Entry 4MXV (X-ray diffraction, 3.20 A resolution); this record covers chains A and H of the 9 polymer chains in the assembly.

# Chain A
Protein: Lymphotoxin-alpha
Source organism: Homo sapiens
Reference sequence: P01374 (TNFB_HUMAN); residues 28-171 here correspond to UniProt positions 62-205 (UniProt number = residue number + 34)
Chain sequence (157 residues; each row starts with the number of its first residue):
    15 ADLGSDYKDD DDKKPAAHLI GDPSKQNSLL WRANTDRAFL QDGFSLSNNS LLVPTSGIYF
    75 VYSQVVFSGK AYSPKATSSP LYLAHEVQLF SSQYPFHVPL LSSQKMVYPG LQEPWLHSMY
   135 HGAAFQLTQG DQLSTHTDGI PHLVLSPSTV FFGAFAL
Unresolved in the structure: 15-27, 85-91
Construct notes: expression tag (15-27)
Swiss-Prot annotation at these positions:
  - glycosylation: Asn62 (N-linked (GlcNAc...) asparagine)
Reported in the primary citation:
  - conformationally variable residues (loop rearrangement): Asp50, Tyr108

# Chain H
Protein: anti-Lymphotoxin alpha antibody heavy chain
Source organism: Homo sapiens
Notes: fragment: Fab; antibody fragment or engineered binder
Chain sequence (213 residues; each row starts with the number of its first residue; note: 6 numbers in that range are skipped by the numbering (no residue carries them; nothing is unmodelled there); a row labelled like 82A-82C holds insertion residues (82A, then the next letters in order)):
     1 EVQLVESGGG LVQPGGSLRL SCAASGYTFT SYVIHWVRQA PGKGLEWVGY NN
   52A P
    53 YNAGTNYNEK FKGRFTISSD KSKNTAYLQM
82A-82C NSL
    83 RAEDTAVYYC SRPTMLPW
  100K F
   101 AYWGQGTLVT VSSASTKGPS VFPLAPS
   134 GTAALGCLVK DYFPEPVTVS WNSGALTSGV HTFPAVLQSS GLYSLSSVVT VPSSSLGTQT
   194 YICNVNHKPS NTKVDKKVEP K
Disulfide bonds: Cys22-Cys92, Cys140-Cys196

# Chain A / chain H interface
Contacting residue pairs (27):
  Asp56(A) - Met97(H)
  Asp56(A) - Trp100(H)
  Gly57(A) - Met97(H)
  Gly57(A) - Pro99(H)
  Gly57(A) - Trp100(H)
  Ser61(A) - Asn58(H)  hydrogen bond
  Asn62(A) - Glu61(H)
  Leu66(A) - Tyr50(H)
  Leu66(A) - Leu98(H)  hydrophobic
  Pro68(A) - Met97(H)
  Pro68(A) - Leu98(H)  hydrogen bond (backbone-backbone)
  Thr69(A) - Thr96(H)
  Thr69(A) - Met97(H)
  Ser70(A) - Ser31(H)  hydrogen bond (side chain-backbone)
  Ser106(A) - Asn54(H)
  Thr142(A) - Asn52(H)  hydrogen bond
  Thr142(A) - Tyr53(H)
  Gln143(A) - Tyr32(H)
  Gln143(A) - Val33(H)  hydrogen bond (side chain-backbone)
  Gln143(A) - Asn52(H)  hydrogen bond (backbone-side chain)
  Gln143(A) - Pro95(H)
  Gln143(A) - Thr96(H)  hydrogen bond (side chain-backbone)
  Gln143(A) - Leu98(H)
  Gly144(A) - Tyr50(H)  hydrogen bond (backbone-side chain)
  Asp145(A) - Asn54(H)  hydrogen bond
  Gln146(A) - Thr57(H)
  Gln146(A) - Asn58(H)
Interface residues without a listed pair, chain A (18 interface residues in all): Pro29, Ser59, Val67, Phe104
Interface residues without a listed pair, chain H (17 interface residues in all): Gly56

# In short
18 residues of chain A face 17 of chain H across their interface; the contacts include 9 hydrogen bonds. Polar
pairs include Ser61(A)-Asn58(H), Ser70(A)-Ser31(H) and Thr142(A)-Asn52(H). From the paper: conformational
variability at Asp50(A) and Tyr108(A).
Chain A is Lymphotoxin-alpha and chain H is anti-Lymphotoxin alpha antibody heavy chain, both from Homo
sapiens; the structure, Structure of Lymphotoxin alpha bound to anti-LTa Fab, was determined by X-ray
diffraction together with 4MXW from the same study.
